Entry 9BX3 (electron microscopy, 3.90 A resolution); this record covers chains A and C of the 4 polymer chains in the assembly.

Chain A:
Name: Ribonucleoside-diphosphate reductase subunit alpha
Organism: Bacillus subtilis
Notes: EC 1.17.4.1
Reference sequence: P50620 (RIR1_BACSU); residues 1-700 here = UniProt positions 1-700
Amino-acid sequence (700 residues; row label = number of the first residue in the row):
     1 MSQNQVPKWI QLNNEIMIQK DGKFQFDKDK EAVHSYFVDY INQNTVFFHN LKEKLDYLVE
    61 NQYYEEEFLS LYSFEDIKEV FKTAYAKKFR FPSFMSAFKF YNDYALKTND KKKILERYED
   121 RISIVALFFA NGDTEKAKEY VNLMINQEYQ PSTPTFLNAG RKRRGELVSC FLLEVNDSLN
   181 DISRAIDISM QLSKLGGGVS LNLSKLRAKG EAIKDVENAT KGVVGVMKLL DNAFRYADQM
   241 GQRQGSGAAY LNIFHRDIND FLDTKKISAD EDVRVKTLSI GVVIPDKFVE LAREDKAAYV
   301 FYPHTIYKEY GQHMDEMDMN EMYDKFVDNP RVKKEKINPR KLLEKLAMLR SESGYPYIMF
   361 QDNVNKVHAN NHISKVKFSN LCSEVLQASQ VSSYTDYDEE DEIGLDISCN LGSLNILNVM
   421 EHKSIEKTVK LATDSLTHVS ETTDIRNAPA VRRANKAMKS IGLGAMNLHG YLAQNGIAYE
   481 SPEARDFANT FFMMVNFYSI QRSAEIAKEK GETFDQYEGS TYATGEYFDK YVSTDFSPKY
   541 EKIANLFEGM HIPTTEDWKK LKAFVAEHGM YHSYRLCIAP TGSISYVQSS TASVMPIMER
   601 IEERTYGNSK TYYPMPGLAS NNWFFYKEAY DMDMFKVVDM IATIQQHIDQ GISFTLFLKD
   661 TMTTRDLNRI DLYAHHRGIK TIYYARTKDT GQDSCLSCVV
Not modelled in the structure: 1-5, 689-700
Ligand contacts:
  - ATP (adenosine-5'-triphosphate): Lys30, Val33, His34, Phe37, Val38, Asn42, Phe89, Arg90, Phe91, Arg117
  - dTTP (TTP), molecule 1: Asp177, Ser178, Leu179, Ile182, Leu206, Arg207, Ala212, Ile213, Lys214, Ala219, Thr220, Lys221, His304
  - dTTP (TTP), molecule 2: Lys194, Tyr236, Ala237, Asp238
UniProt features mapped onto this chain:
  - active site: Asn380 (Proton acceptor), Cys382 (Cysteine radical intermediate), Glu384 (Proton acceptor)
  - binding site (substrate): Thr153, Ser169, Cys170, Gly198, Asn380 to Glu384, Pro580 to Ile584
  - site: Cys170 (Important for hydrogen atom transfer), Asp177 (Allosteric effector binding), Arg207 (Allosteric effector binding), Cys409 (Important for hydrogen atom transfer), Tyr683 (Important for electron transfer), Tyr684 (Important for electron transfer), Cys695 (Interacts with thioredoxin/glutaredoxin), Cys698 (Interacts with thioredoxin/glutaredoxin)
  - mutagenesis: His255 (H255Y: In ts-A 73; temperature-sensitive lethal mutation)
Reported in the primary citation:
  - catalytic residues: Cys382 (citing earlier work)

Chain C:
Name: Ribonucleoside-diphosphate reductase subunit beta
Organism: Bacillus subtilis
Notes: EC 1.17.4.1
Reference sequence: P50621 (RIR2_BACSU); numbering as in UniProt (aligned over 1-329)
Amino-acid sequence (350 residues; row label = number of the first residue in the row; numbers below 1 keep their minus sign (Met-20 is residue -20)):
   -20 MGSSHHHHHH SSGLVPRGSH MMTKIYDAAN WSKHEDDFTQ MFYNQNVKQF WLPEEIALNG
    40 DLLTWKYLGK NEQDTYMKVL AGLTLLDTEQ GNTGMPIVAE HVDGHQRKAV LNFMAMMENA
   100 VHAKSYSNIF MTLAPTETIN EVFEWVKQNK YLQKKAQMIV GLYKAIQKDD EISLFKAMVA
   160 SVYLESFLFY SGFYYPLYFY GQGKLMQSGE IINLILRDEA IHGVYVGLLA QEIYNKQTEE
   220 KKAELREFAI DLLNQLYENE LEYTEDLYDQ VGLSHDVKKF IRYNANKALM NLGFDPYFEE
   280 EDINPIVLNG LNTKTKSHDF FSMKGNGYKK ATVEPLKDDD FYFEDEKEQI
Not modelled in the structure: -20 to 15, 291-310, 323-329
Sequence notes: initiating methionine (-20); expression tag (-19 to 0)
Bound ions: Mn2+ site 1: Asp66, Glu97, His101, Glu198; Mn2+ site 2: Glu97, Glu164, Glu198, His201
UniProt features mapped onto this chain:
  - active site: Tyr105
  - binding site (Fe cation): Asp66, Glu97, His101, Glu164, Glu198, His201

Chain A / chain C interface:
Pairs across the interface (29):
  Ala292(A) with Phe320(C)
  Arg293(A) with Phe320(C); Tyr321(C)
  Arg340(A) with Leu315(C), hydrogen bond (side chain-backbone); Lys316(C); Asp317(C), salt bridge; Phe320(C)
  Leu343(A) with Phe320(C), hydrophobic
  Glu344(A) with Pro314(C); Leu315(C), hydrogen bond (side chain-backbone)
  Asn608(A) with Thr43(C); Gly182(C), hydrogen bond (side chain-backbone)
  Thr663(A) with Thr311(C); Glu313(C), hydrogen bond
  Thr664(A) with Thr311(C), hydrogen bond (backbone-backbone); Val312(C); Glu313(C), hydrogen bond (side chain-backbone)
  Arg665(A) with Glu313(C); Pro314(C); Lys316(C); Asp319(C), salt bridge
  Asn668(A) with Leu315(C)
  Arg669(A) with Asp319(C); Phe322(C)
  Leu672(A) with Asp319(C); Phe320(C), hydrophobic; Phe322(C)
  Tyr673(A) with Phe322(C)
  His676(A) with Phe322(C)
Also at the interface, not in a pair above, chain A (17 interface residues in all): Val289, Phe635, Asp666
Also at the interface, not in a pair above, chain C (14 interface residues in all): Asp318

Summary:
17 residues of chain A face 14 of chain C across their interface; the contacts include 6 hydrogen bonds and 2
salt bridges. Polar contacts include Arg340(A)-Asp317(C), Arg665(A)-Asp319(C) and Arg340(A)-Leu315(C). Ligands
of chain A: dTTP and ATP. The paper reports the catalytic residue Cys382(A).
Here chain A is Ribonucleoside-diphosphate reductase subunit alpha and chain C is Ribonucleoside-diphosphate
reductase subunit beta, both from Bacillus subtilis. Entry 9BX3 (Class 5 model for preturnover condition of
Bacillus subtilis ribonucleotide reductase complex) was determined by electron microscopy together with 9BW3,
9BWX, 9BX2, 9BX6, 9BX8, 9BX9 and 39 further entries from the same study.
